6WOX - chains C and F of the 9 polymer chains in the assembly; structure by X-ray diffraction, 3.14 A resolution.

== Chain C ==
Name: DNA-directed RNA polymerase subunit beta
From: Thermus thermophilus
Notes: EC 2.7.7.6
UniProt: Q8RQE9 (RPOB_THET8); residue numbers follow UniProt; this construct covers 1-1119
Chain sequence (1119 residues; row label = number of the first residue in the row):
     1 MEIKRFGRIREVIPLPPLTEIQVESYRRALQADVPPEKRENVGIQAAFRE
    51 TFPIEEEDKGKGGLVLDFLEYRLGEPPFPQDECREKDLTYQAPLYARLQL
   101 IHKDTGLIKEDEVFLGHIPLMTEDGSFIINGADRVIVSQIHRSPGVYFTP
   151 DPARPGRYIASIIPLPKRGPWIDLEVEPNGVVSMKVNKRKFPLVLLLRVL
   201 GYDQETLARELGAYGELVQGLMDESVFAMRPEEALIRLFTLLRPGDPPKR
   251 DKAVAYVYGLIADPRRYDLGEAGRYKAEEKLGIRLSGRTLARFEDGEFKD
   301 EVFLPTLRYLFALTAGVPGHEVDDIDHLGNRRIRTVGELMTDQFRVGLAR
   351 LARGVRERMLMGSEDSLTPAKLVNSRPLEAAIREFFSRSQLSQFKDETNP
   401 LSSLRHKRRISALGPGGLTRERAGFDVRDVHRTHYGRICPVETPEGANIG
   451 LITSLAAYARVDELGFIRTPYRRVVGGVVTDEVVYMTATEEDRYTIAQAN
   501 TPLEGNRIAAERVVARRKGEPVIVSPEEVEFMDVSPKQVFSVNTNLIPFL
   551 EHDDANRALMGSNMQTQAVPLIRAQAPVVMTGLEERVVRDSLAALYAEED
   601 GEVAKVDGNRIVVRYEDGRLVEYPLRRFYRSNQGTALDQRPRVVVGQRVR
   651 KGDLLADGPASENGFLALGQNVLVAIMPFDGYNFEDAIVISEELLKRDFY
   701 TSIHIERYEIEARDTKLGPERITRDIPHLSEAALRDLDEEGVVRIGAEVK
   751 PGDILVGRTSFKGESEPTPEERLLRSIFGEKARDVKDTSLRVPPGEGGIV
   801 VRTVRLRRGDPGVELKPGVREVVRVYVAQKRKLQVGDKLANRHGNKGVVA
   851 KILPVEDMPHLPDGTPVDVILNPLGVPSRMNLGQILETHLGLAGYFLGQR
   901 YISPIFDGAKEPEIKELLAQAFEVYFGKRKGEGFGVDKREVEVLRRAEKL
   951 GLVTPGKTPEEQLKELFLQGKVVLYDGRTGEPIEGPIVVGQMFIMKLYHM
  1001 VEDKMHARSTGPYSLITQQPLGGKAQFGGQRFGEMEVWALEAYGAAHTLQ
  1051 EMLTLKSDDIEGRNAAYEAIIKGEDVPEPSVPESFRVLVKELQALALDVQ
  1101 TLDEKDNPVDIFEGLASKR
Unresolved in the structure: 57-63, 1119

== Chain F ==
Name: RNA polymerase sigma factor SigA
From: Thermus thermophilus
UniProt: Q72L95 (SIGA_THET2); residues 1-423 here = UniProt positions 1-423
Chain sequence (423 residues; row label = number of the first residue in the row):
     1 MKKSKRKNAQAQEAQETEVLVQEEAEELPEFPEGEPDPDLEDPDLTLEDD
    51 LLDLPEEGEGLDLEEEEEDLPIPKISTSDPVRQYLHEIGQVPLLTLEEEV
   101 ELARKVEEGMEAIKKLSEITGLDPDLIREVVRAKILGSARVRHIPGLKET
   151 LDPKTVEEIDQKLKSLPKEHKRYLHIAREGEAARQHLIEANLRLVVSIAK
   201 KYTGRGLSFLDLIQEGNQGLIRAVEKFEYKRRFKFSTYATWWIRQAINRA
   251 IADQARTIRIPVHMVETINKLSRTARQLQQELGREPTYEEIAEAMGPGWD
   301 AKRVEETLKIAQEPVSLETPIGDEKDSFYGDFIPDEHLPSPVDAATQSLL
   351 SEELEKALSKLSEREAMVLKLRKGLIDGREHTLEEVGAFFGVTRERIRQI
   401 ENKALRKLKYHESRTRKLRDFLD
Unresolved in the structure: 1-77
Sequence notes: conflict T46 (Ala in Q72L95)
Swiss-Prot annotation at these positions:
  - DNA-binding region: L383 to N402 (H-T-H motif)
  - region: S78 to I113 (Sigma-70 factor domain-1)
  - motif: D211 to Q214 (Interaction with polymerase core subunit RpoC)

== Interface between chain C and chain F ==
Contacting residue pairs (67; chain C residue first):
  Y95(C) - G283(F)
  V113(C) - Q280(F)
  F114(C) - Q279(F)
  F114(C) - Q280(F)
  F114(C) - G283(F)
  F114(C) - R284(F)
  H117(C) - G283(F)
  R243(C) - R82(F)
  P244(C) - R82(F)  hydrogen bond (backbone-side chain)
  R353(C) - K201(F)  hydrogen bond (side chain-backbone)
  R353(C) - T203(F)
  E357(C) - K201(F)
  L360(C) - K201(F)
  M361(C) - K201(F)  hydrogen bond
  A370(C) - Q280(F)
  V373(C) - Q280(F)  hydrogen bond (backbone-side chain)
  N374(C) - R276(F)  hydrogen bond
  S375(C) - Q279(F)  hydrogen bond
  R376(C) - R276(F)
  R376(C) - Q279(F)  hydrogen bond
  E379(C) - Q279(F)  hydrogen bond
  S389(C) - D323(F)
  Q390(C) - D323(F)
  D714(C) - K309(F)  hydrogen bond (backbone-side chain)
  H728(C) - L422(F)  hydrogen bond (side chain-backbone)
  P769(C) - G374(F)
  P769(C) - G378(F)
  P769(C) - E380(F)
  E770(C) - Q347(F)  hydrogen bond
  E770(C) - S351(F)  hydrogen bond
  E770(C) - L375(F)
  R772(C) - K373(F)
  L773(C) - K373(F)
  L774(C) - F421(F)  hydrophobic
  R775(C) - L422(F)
  S776(C) - K373(F)  hydrogen bond
  I777(C) - K409(F)
  F778(C) - E412(F)
  F778(C) - R419(F)
  R808(C) - E305(F)  salt bridge
  E814(C) - T287(F)
  E814(C) - Y288(F)  hydrogen bond (side chain-backbone)
  E814(C) - E289(F)
  L815(C) - Y288(F)
  P817(C) - Y288(F)
  G818(C) - E305(F)  hydrogen bond (backbone-side chain)
  P1012(C) - P334(F)  hydrophobic
  Y1013(C) - I333(F)
  Y1013(C) - P334(F)
  Y1013(C) - D335(F)  hydrogen bond (backbone-backbone)
  Y1013(C) - P341(F)
  S1014(C) - D331(F)
  L1015(C) - I333(F)  hydrophobic
  L1015(C) - D335(F)
  Q1018(C) - D335(F)  hydrogen bond
  Q1018(C) - L338(F)
  L1021(C) - D331(F)
  L1021(C) - F332(F)
  R1063(C) - P341(F)
  N1064(C) - S340(F)
  N1064(C) - P341(F)
  N1064(C) - A344(F)
  Y1067(C) - P341(F)
  Y1067(C) - V342(F)
  Y1067(C) - A345(F)  hydrophobic
  E1068(C) - A345(F)
  E1068(C) - S348(F)
Also at the interface, not in a pair above, chain C (55 interface residues in all): P93, G245, R358, K716, K816, V819, T1010, G1022, Q1026, I1060, I1071
Also at the interface, not in a pair above, chain F (52 interface residues in all): K200, L308, Q312, L317, G330, P339, L350, L354, I376, D377, L405, L408, L418, D423

== Summary ==
The interface between chain C and chain F involves 55 residues on one side and 52 on the other; the contacts
include 17 hydrogen bonds and 1 salt bridge. Polar pairs include R808(C)-E305(F), P244(C)-R82(F) and
R353(C)-K201(F).
Chain C is DNA-directed RNA polymerase subunit beta and chain F is RNA polymerase sigma factor SigA, both from
Thermus thermophilus; the structure, Thermus thermophilus RNA polymerase initially transcribing complex with
2'dCTP, was determined by X-ray diffraction together with 6WOY from the same study.
